Entry 3GOX (X-ray diffraction, 1.50 A resolution); this record covers chains A and B of the 4 polymer chains in the assembly.

[Chain A (and B)]
Molecule: Restriction endonuclease Hpy99I
From: Helicobacter pylori
Notes: chain B of this document is another copy of the same molecule, construct and numbering; everything in this record applies to it too
Reference sequence: Q9ZL26 (Q9ZL26_HELPJ); residue numbers follow UniProt; this construct covers 1-190
Amino-acid sequence (200 residues; row label = number of the first residue in the row; numbers below 1 keep their minus sign (Met-9 is residue -9)):
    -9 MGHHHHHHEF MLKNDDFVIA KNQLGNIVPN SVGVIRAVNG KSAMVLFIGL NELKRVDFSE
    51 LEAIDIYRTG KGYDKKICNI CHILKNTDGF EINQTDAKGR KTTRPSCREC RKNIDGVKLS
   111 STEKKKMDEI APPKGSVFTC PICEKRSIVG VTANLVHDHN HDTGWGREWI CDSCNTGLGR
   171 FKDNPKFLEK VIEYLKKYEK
Not modelled in the structure: -9 to 0, 190
Sequence notes: expression tag (-9 to 0)
Ligand contacts:
  - Zn2+ (ZN), molecule 1: Cys68, Cys71, Cys97, Cys100
  - Zn2+ (ZN), molecule 2: Cys130, Cys133, Cys161, Cys164
From the paper describing this entry:
  - Na+ coordination: Asp148, Asn165
  - catalytic residues: Asp148, His149, Asn165
  - mutagenesis - D148A, H149A, N165A: abolished catalytic activity
  - binding site for the 11-nt DNA strand: Asn83, Gln84, Arg94, Asp162, Arg170
  - specificity-determining residues: Asn83, Gln84, Arg170

[How chain A and chain B interact]
Contacting residue pairs - 117 pairs, chain A then chain B:
  Phe7(A) - Gly125(B)
  Phe7(A) - Ile138(B)  hydrophobic
  Val24(A) - Val127(B)  hydrophobic
  Ile38(A) - Val127(B)  hydrophobic
  Ile38(A) - Arg136(B)  hydrogen bond (backbone-side chain)
  Ile38(A) - Ile138(B)  hydrophobic
  Gly39(A) - Arg136(B)  hydrogen bond (backbone-side chain)
  Asn41(A) - Arg136(B)
  Ile56(A) - Gly125(B)
  Ile56(A) - Ile138(B)  hydrophobic
  Ile56(A) - Val141(B)
  Tyr57(A) - Lys124(B)
  Tyr57(A) - Gly125(B)
  Tyr57(A) - Val141(B)  hydrophobic
  Ile67(A) - Thr142(B)
  Asn69(A) - Arg136(B)
  Asn69(A) - Thr142(B)
  Ile70(A) - Lys135(B)
  His72(A) - Arg136(B)
  His72(A) - Ser137(B)
  His72(A) - Ile138(B)
  His72(A) - Thr142(B)  hydrogen bond
  Thr85(A) - Thr85(B)
  Thr85(A) - Ala87(B)
  Ala87(A) - Thr85(B)
  Lys124(A) - Tyr57(B)
  Gly125(A) - Phe7(B)
  Gly125(A) - Tyr57(B)  hydrogen bond (backbone-side chain)
  Val127(A) - Val24(B)  hydrophobic
  Val127(A) - Ile38(B)  hydrophobic
  Pro131(A) - Lys180(B)  hydrogen bond (backbone-side chain)
  Ile132(A) - Phe171(B)  hydrophobic
  Ile132(A) - Phe177(B)
  Ile132(A) - Lys180(B)  hydrogen bond (backbone-side chain)
  Ile132(A) - Val181(B)  hydrophobic
  Ile132(A) - Tyr184(B)  hydrophobic
  Cys133(A) - Lys172(B)  hydrogen bond (backbone-side chain)
  Cys133(A) - Phe177(B)
  Glu134(A) - Lys176(B)  salt bridge
  Glu134(A) - Phe177(B)
  Glu134(A) - Lys180(B)  salt bridge
  Lys135(A) - Ile70(B)
  Lys135(A) - Lys172(B)
  Arg136(A) - Ile38(B)  hydrogen bond (side chain-backbone)
  Arg136(A) - Gly39(B)  hydrogen bond (side chain-backbone)
  Arg136(A) - Asn41(B)
  Arg136(A) - Asn69(B)
  Arg136(A) - His72(B)
  Ser137(A) - His72(B)
  Ile138(A) - Phe7(B)  hydrophobic
  Ile138(A) - Ile38(B)  hydrophobic
  Ile138(A) - Ile56(B)  hydrophobic
  Ile138(A) - His72(B)
  Val141(A) - Ile56(B)
  Val141(A) - Tyr57(B)  hydrophobic
  Val141(A) - Thr59(B)
  Thr142(A) - Ile67(B)
  Thr142(A) - Asn69(B)
  Thr142(A) - His72(B)  hydrogen bond
  Asp148(A) - Tyr184(B)  hydrogen bond
  Asn150(A) - Tyr188(B)  hydrogen bond (side chain-backbone)
  Gly156(A) - Tyr188(B)
  Arg157(A) - Tyr184(B)
  Arg157(A) - Leu185(B)
  Arg157(A) - Tyr188(B)
  Glu158(A) - Tyr184(B)  hydrogen bond (backbone-side chain)
  Glu158(A) - Lys187(B)  salt bridge
  Glu158(A) - Tyr188(B)  hydrogen bond
  Ile160(A) - Tyr184(B)
  Ser163(A) - Arg170(B)  hydrogen bond (backbone-side chain)
  Cys164(A) - Phe171(B)
  Thr166(A) - Arg170(B)  hydrogen bond
  Gly167(A) - Arg170(B)
  Gly167(A) - Phe171(B)
  Leu168(A) - Val181(B)  hydrophobic
  Arg170(A) - Ser163(B)  hydrogen bond (side chain-backbone)
  Arg170(A) - Thr166(B)  hydrogen bond
  Arg170(A) - Gly167(B)
  Arg170(A) - Arg170(B)
  Phe171(A) - Ile132(B)  hydrophobic
  Phe171(A) - Cys164(B)
  Phe171(A) - Gly167(B)
  Lys172(A) - Cys133(B)  hydrogen bond (side chain-backbone)
  Lys172(A) - Lys135(B)
  Asp173(A) - Leu185(B)
  Pro175(A) - Lys186(B)
  Lys176(A) - Glu134(B)  salt bridge
  Phe177(A) - Ile132(B)
  Phe177(A) - Cys133(B)
  Phe177(A) - Glu134(B)
  Leu178(A) - Val181(B)  hydrophobic
  Leu178(A) - Ile182(B)  hydrophobic
  Leu178(A) - Leu185(B)  hydrophobic
  Glu179(A) - Ile182(B)
  Lys180(A) - Pro131(B)  hydrogen bond (side chain-backbone)
  Lys180(A) - Ile132(B)  hydrogen bond (side chain-backbone)
  Lys180(A) - Glu134(B)  salt bridge
  Val181(A) - Ile132(B)  hydrophobic
  Val181(A) - Leu168(B)  hydrophobic
  Val181(A) - Leu178(B)  hydrophobic
  Ile182(A) - Leu178(B)  hydrophobic
  Ile182(A) - Glu179(B)
  Ile182(A) - Ile182(B)  hydrophobic
  Tyr184(A) - Ile132(B)  hydrophobic
  Tyr184(A) - Asp148(B)  hydrogen bond
  Tyr184(A) - Arg157(B)
  Tyr184(A) - Glu158(B)  hydrogen bond (side chain-backbone)
  Tyr184(A) - Ile160(B)
  Leu185(A) - Arg157(B)
  Leu185(A) - Asp173(B)
  Leu185(A) - Leu178(B)  hydrophobic
  Lys187(A) - Glu158(B)  salt bridge
  Tyr188(A) - Asn150(B)  hydrogen bond (backbone-side chain)
  Tyr188(A) - Gly156(B)
  Tyr188(A) - Arg157(B)
  Tyr188(A) - Glu158(B)  hydrogen bond
  Glu189(A) - Pro175(B)
Also at the interface, not in a pair above, chain A (62 interface residues in all): Val22, Arg26, Leu40, Thr59, Cys68, Lys91, Asn174, Lys186
Also at the interface, not in a pair above, chain B (62 interface residues in all): Val22, Arg26, Leu40, Cys68, Lys91, Asn174, Glu189

[In short]
Chain A and chain B each contribute 62 residues to their interface, with 25 hydrogen bonds and 6 salt bridges.
Polar contacts include Glu134(A)-Lys176(B), Glu134(A)-Lys180(B) and Glu158(A)-Lys187(B). Ligands of chain A:
Zn2+. From the paper: catalytic residues Asp148(A), His149(A) and Asn165(A); D148A, H149A and N165A of chain A
abolish catalytic activity.
Both chains are Restriction endonuclease Hpy99I (Helicobacter pylori). Entry 3GOX (Crystal structure of the
beta-beta-alpha-Me type II restriction endonuclease Hpy99I in the absence of EDTA) was determined by X-ray
diffraction (same publication as 3FC3).
